2XL7 - chain A; structure by X-ray diffraction, 2.40 A resolution.

Chain A:
Protein: SLL1785 protein
Source organism: Synechocystis SP. pcc 6803
UniProt: P73600 (P73600_SYNY3); numbering as in UniProt (aligned over 31-268)
Chain sequence (239 residues; row label = number of the first residue in the row):
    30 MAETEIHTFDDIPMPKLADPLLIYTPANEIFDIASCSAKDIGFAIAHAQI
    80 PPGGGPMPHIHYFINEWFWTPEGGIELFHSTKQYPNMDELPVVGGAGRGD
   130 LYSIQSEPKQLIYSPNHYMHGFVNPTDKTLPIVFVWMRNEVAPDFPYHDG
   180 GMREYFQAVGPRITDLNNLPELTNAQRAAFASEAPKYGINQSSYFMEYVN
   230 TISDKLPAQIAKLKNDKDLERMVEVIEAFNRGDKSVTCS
Not modelled in the structure: 30-33
Construct notes: expression tag (30)
Modified / non-standard residues: Mse-30 (selenomethionine); Mse-43, Mse-86, Mse-116, Mse-148, Mse-166, Mse-181, Mse-225, Mse-251 (selenomethionine; parent Met)
Disulfide bonds: Cys-65/Cys-267
Ion coordination: Cu ion site 1: His-36, Asp-39; Cu ion site 2: His-88, His-90, Glu-95, His-149
Residues lining bound ligands: urea (URE): Ala-56, Glu-58, Phe-60, Pro-85, His-88, Phe-151, Phe-163, Phe-185, Phe-209
From the paper describing this entry:
  - Cu ion coordination: His-88, Glu-95
  - conformationally variable residues (loop rearrangement): Ala-56, Glu-58

Summary:
Ligands of chain A: urea. His-36 and Asp-39 form the Cu ion site 1. His-88, His-90, Glu-95 and His-149 form
the Cu ion site 2. From the paper: Cu ion coordination by His-88 and Glu-95; conformational variability at
Ala-56 and Glu-58.
Chain A is SLL1785 protein (Synechocystis SP. pcc 6803); the structure, Structure and metal-loading of a
soluble periplasm cupro-protein: Cu- CucA-closed (SeMet), was determined by X-ray diffraction (same
publication as 2XL9, 2XLF and 2XLG).
